7MB7 - chains A and B; structure by X-ray diffraction, 2.02 A resolution.

Chain A:
Protein: 3C-like proteinase
Organism: Severe acute respiratory syndrome coronavirus 2
Notes: EC 3.4.22.69
UniProt: P0DTD1 (R1AB_SARS2); residues 1-306 here correspond to UniProt positions 3264-3569 (UniProt number = residue number + 3263)
Sequence (306 residues; numbered 1 to 306; the number before each row is that of its first residue):
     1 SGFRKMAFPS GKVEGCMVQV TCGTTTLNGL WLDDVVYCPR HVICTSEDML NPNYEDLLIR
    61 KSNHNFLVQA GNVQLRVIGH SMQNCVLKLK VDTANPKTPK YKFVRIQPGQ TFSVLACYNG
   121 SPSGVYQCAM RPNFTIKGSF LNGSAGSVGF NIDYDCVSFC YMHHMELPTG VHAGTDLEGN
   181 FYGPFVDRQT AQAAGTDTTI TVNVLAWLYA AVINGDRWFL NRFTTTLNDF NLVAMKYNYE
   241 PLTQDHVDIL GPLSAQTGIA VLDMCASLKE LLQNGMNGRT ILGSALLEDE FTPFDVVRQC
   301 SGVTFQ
Unresolved in the structure: 303-306
Sequence notes: engineered mutation Ala145 (Cys3408 in P0DTD1)
Swiss-Prot annotation at these positions:
  - active site: His41 (For 3CL-PRO activity)
  - site: Gln306 (Cleavage)
  - cross-link (Glycyl lysine isopeptide (Lys-Gly)): Lys5 (interchain with G-Cter in ubiquitin), Lys90 (interchain with G-Cter in ubiquitin)

Chain B:
Protein: Asn-arg-ala-thr-leu-gln
Organism: Severe acute respiratory syndrome coronavirus 2
UniProt: P0DTD1 (R1AB_SARS2); residues -6 to -1 here correspond to UniProt positions 3937-3942 (UniProt number = residue number + 3943)
Sequence (6 residues; row label = number of the first residue in the row; numbers below 1 keep their minus sign (Asn-6 is residue -6)):
    -6 NRATLQ
Swiss-Prot annotation at these positions:
  - site: Gln-1 (Cleavage)

Interface between chain A and chain B:
Pairs across the interface (32; chain A residue first):
  His41(A) - Leu-2(B)
  His41(A) - Gln-1(B)  hydrogen bond (side chain-backbone)
  Leu50(A) - Arg-5(B)
  Tyr54(A) - Leu-2(B)
  Phe140(A) - Gln-1(B)  hydrogen bond (backbone-side chain)
  Leu141(A) - Gln-1(B)
  Asn142(A) - Thr-3(B)
  Asn142(A) - Gln-1(B)
  Gly143(A) - Gln-1(B)  hydrogen bond (backbone-backbone)
  Ser144(A) - Gln-1(B)  hydrogen bond (backbone-backbone)
  Ala145(A) - Gln-1(B)  hydrogen bond (backbone-backbone)
  His163(A) - Gln-1(B)  hydrogen bond
  His164(A) - Leu-2(B)
  His164(A) - Gln-1(B)  hydrogen bond (backbone-backbone)
  Met165(A) - Ala-4(B)  hydrophobic
  Met165(A) - Thr-3(B)
  Met165(A) - Leu-2(B)  hydrophobic
  Met165(A) - Gln-1(B)
  Glu166(A) - Ala-4(B)
  Glu166(A) - Thr-3(B)  hydrogen bond (backbone-backbone)
  Glu166(A) - Gln-1(B)  hydrogen bond
  Pro168(A) - Asn-6(B)
  His172(A) - Gln-1(B)
  Asp187(A) - Leu-2(B)
  Arg188(A) - Ala-4(B)
  Gln189(A) - Arg-5(B)  hydrogen bond (backbone-side chain)
  Gln189(A) - Ala-4(B)
  Gln189(A) - Thr-3(B)
  Gln189(A) - Leu-2(B)  hydrogen bond (side chain-backbone)
  Thr190(A) - Arg-5(B)
  Thr190(A) - Ala-4(B)  hydrogen bond (backbone-backbone)
  Ala191(A) - Arg-5(B)
Interface residues without a listed pair, chain A (23 interface residues in all): Met49, Leu167, Gln192

Overview:
Chain A and chain B form an interface of 23 and 6 residues respectively, with 12 hydrogen bonds. Among the
polar pairs are His41(A)-Gln-1(B), Phe140(A)-Gln-1(B) and Gly143(A)-Gln-1(B). Curated annotation (UniProt)
lists active-site residue His41(A) on chain A.
Here chain A is 3C-like proteinase and chain B is Asn-arg-ala-thr-leu-gln, both from Severe acute respiratory
syndrome coronavirus 2. Entry 7MB7 (SARS-CoV-2 Main Protease (Mpro) C145A in Complex with Cleavage Site Nsp7/8
(P6-P1)) was determined by X-ray diffraction, deposited together with 7MB4, 7MB5, 7MB6, 7MB8, 7MB9, 7T70 and 8
further entries.
